Entry 6ILG (X-ray diffraction, 2.60 A resolution); this record covers chains A and B of the 3 polymer chains in the assembly.

== Chain A ==
Molecule: MHC class I antigen
From: Pteropus alecto
UniProtKB: A0A125R585 (A0A125R585_PTEAL); residues 1-279 here correspond to UniProt positions 25-303 (UniProt number = residue number + 24)
Chain sequence (279 residues; each row starts with the number of its first residue):
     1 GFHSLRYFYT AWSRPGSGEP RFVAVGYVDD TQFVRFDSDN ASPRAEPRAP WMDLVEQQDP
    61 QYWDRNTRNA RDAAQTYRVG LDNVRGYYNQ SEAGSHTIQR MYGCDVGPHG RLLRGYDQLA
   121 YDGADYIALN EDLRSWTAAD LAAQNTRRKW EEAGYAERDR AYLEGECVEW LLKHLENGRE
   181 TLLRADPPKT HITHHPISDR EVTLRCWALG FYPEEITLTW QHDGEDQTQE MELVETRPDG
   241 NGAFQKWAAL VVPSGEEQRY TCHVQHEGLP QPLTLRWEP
Cystine bridges: Cys104-Cys167, Cys206-Cys262
Reported in the primary citation:
  - conformationally variable residues (side-chain flip): Leu119
  - specificity-determining residues: Gly80 (proposed by the authors, not directly observed)

== Chain B ==
Molecule: Beta-2-microglobulin
From: Pteropus alecto
Chain sequence (98 residues; numbered 1 to 98; the number before each row is that of its first residue):
     1 EPRTPKIQVY SRHPAENGKP NYLNCYVYGF HPPQIEIDLL KNGQKMKTEQ SDLSFSKDWS
    61 FYLLVHTDFT PSTVDEYSCR VNHSSLAAPH MVKWDRNN
Cystine bridges: Cys25-Cys79

== How chain A and chain B interact ==
Contacting residue pairs (55):
  Phe8(A) with Ser54(B); Phe55(B)
  Tyr9(A) with Phe55(B)
  Thr10(A) with Phe55(B); Phe61(B)
  Trp12(A) with Pro33(B), hydrophobic; Gln34(B); Leu53(B), hydrophobic
  Val23(A) with Leu53(B)
  Val25(A) with Asp52(B); Leu53(B)
  Tyr27(A) with Ser54(B); Tyr62(B)
  Gln32(A) with Asp52(B)
  Arg35(A) with Asp52(B), salt bridge
  Arg48(A) with Asp52(B), salt bridge
  Ser95(A) with Gln34(B)
  Thr97(A) with Pro33(B)
  Gln99(A) with His31(B), hydrogen bond; Phe55(B); Trp59(B), hydrogen bond (side chain-backbone); Phe61(B)
  Arg100(A) with Phe55(B)
  Gln118(A) with Trp59(B)
  Leu119(A) with Trp59(B)
  Ala120(A) with Trp59(B), hydrophobic
  Asp122(A) with His31(B)
  Gly123(A) with Arg3(B), hydrogen bond (backbone-side chain); His31(B), hydrogen bond (backbone-side chain); Trp59(B)
  Asp125(A) with Trp59(B), hydrogen bond
  His195(A) with Asn97(B), hydrogen bond
  Arg205(A) with Asn97(B), hydrogen bond; Asn98(B), hydrogen bond (side chain-backbone)
  Trp207(A) with Asn97(B)
  Val234(A) with Gln8(B)
  Glu235(A) with Gln8(B), hydrogen bond (backbone-side chain); Tyr28(B), hydrogen bond
  Thr236(A) with Tyr26(B)
  Arg237(A) with Gln8(B), hydrogen bond; Val9(B); Tyr10(B); Asn98(B)
  Pro238(A) with Tyr10(B), hydrogen bond (backbone-side chain); Tyr26(B); Leu64(B), hydrophobic
  Asp239(A) with Arg12(B), hydrogen bond (backbone-side chain); Asn24(B)
  Gly240(A) with Arg12(B), hydrogen bond (backbone-side chain); Leu64(B)
  Asn241(A) with Arg12(B)
  Gln245(A) with Tyr10(B); Ser11(B); Arg12(B), hydrogen bond (side chain-backbone)
  Trp247(A) with Asn98(B)
Other interface residues (no listed pair), chain A (35 interface residues in all): Met101, Leu209
Other interface residues (no listed pair), chain B (24 interface residues in all): Pro14, Asp58

== Overview ==
Chain A and chain B form an interface of 35 and 24 residues respectively; the contacts include 15 hydrogen
bonds and 2 salt bridges. Polar pairs include Arg35(A)-Asp52(B), Arg48(A)-Asp52(B) and Gln99(A)-His31(B). The
paper reports the specificity determinant Gly80(A); conformational variability at Leu119(A).
Chain A is MHC class I antigen and chain B is Beta-2-microglobulin, both from Pteropus alecto; the structure,
Crystal structure of bat MHC class I ptal-N*01:01 for 2.6 angstrom, was determined by X-ray diffraction,
deposited together with 6ILC, 6ILE and 6ILF.
